PDB entry 5A3J | X-ray diffraction, 2.78 A resolution | chain A

== Chain A ==
Name: Putative quinone-oxidoreductase homolog, chloroplastic
Source organism: Arabidopsis thaliana
Notes: EC 1.-.-.-
UniProt: Q9SV68 (QORH_ARATH); residues 1-329 here = UniProt positions 1-329
Amino-acid sequence (329 residues; each row starts with the number of its first residue):
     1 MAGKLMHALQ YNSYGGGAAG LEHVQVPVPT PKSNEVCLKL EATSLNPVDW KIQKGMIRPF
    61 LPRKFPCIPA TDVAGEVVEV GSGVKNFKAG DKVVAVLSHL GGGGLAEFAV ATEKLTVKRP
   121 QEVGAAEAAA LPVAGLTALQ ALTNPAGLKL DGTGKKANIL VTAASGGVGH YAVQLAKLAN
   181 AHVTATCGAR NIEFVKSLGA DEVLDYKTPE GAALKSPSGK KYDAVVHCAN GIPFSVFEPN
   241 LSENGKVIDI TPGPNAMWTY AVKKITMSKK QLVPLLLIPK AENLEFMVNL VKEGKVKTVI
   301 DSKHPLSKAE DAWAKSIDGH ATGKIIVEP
Unresolved in the structure: 1-3
UniProt features mapped onto this chain:
  - binding site (substrate): Arg-58
Residues lining bound ligands: 13-Oxo-9 (KZH; (13-oxo-9(Z),11(E),15(Z)-octadecatrienoic acid)): Val-48, Ile-57, Phe-60, Leu-61, Arg-63, His-99, Leu-100, Leu-276
What the authors report for this chain:
  - conformationally variable residues (helix shift, loop rearrangement): Leu-97 to Gly-103, Ile-250 to Lys-269
  - binding site for 13-Oxo-9: Tyr-14, Arg-58, Arg-63, Leu-100, Ile-265, Thr-266

== Overview ==
Ligands of chain A: 13-Oxo-9. UniProt lists substrate-binding residue Arg-58. From the paper: a binding site
for 13-Oxo-9 at Tyr-14, Arg-58 and Arg-63 among others; conformational variability at Leu-97 and Ile-250.
Chain A is Putative quinone-oxidoreductase homolog, chloroplastic (Arabidopsis thaliana); the structure,
Crystal structure of the chloroplastic gamma-ketol reductase from Arabidopsis thaliana bound to
13-Oxo-9(Z),11(E),15(Z)- octadecatrienoic acid, was determined by X-ray diffraction, deposited together with
5A3V and 5A4D.
